Entry 5TBZ (X-ray diffraction, 7.00 A resolution (low resolution: residue-level contacts below are approximate; hydrogen-bond / salt-bridge calls are withheld)); this record covers chains C and J of the 5 polymer chains in the assembly.

# Chain C
Protein: DNA-directed RNA polymerase subunit beta
Organism: Escherichia coli O45:K1 (strain S88 / ExPEC)
Notes: EC 2.7.7.6
Reference sequence: B7MIX3 (RPOB_ECO45); residue numbers follow UniProt; this construct covers 1-1342
Chain sequence (1342 residues; numbered 1 to 1342; the number before each row is that of its first residue):
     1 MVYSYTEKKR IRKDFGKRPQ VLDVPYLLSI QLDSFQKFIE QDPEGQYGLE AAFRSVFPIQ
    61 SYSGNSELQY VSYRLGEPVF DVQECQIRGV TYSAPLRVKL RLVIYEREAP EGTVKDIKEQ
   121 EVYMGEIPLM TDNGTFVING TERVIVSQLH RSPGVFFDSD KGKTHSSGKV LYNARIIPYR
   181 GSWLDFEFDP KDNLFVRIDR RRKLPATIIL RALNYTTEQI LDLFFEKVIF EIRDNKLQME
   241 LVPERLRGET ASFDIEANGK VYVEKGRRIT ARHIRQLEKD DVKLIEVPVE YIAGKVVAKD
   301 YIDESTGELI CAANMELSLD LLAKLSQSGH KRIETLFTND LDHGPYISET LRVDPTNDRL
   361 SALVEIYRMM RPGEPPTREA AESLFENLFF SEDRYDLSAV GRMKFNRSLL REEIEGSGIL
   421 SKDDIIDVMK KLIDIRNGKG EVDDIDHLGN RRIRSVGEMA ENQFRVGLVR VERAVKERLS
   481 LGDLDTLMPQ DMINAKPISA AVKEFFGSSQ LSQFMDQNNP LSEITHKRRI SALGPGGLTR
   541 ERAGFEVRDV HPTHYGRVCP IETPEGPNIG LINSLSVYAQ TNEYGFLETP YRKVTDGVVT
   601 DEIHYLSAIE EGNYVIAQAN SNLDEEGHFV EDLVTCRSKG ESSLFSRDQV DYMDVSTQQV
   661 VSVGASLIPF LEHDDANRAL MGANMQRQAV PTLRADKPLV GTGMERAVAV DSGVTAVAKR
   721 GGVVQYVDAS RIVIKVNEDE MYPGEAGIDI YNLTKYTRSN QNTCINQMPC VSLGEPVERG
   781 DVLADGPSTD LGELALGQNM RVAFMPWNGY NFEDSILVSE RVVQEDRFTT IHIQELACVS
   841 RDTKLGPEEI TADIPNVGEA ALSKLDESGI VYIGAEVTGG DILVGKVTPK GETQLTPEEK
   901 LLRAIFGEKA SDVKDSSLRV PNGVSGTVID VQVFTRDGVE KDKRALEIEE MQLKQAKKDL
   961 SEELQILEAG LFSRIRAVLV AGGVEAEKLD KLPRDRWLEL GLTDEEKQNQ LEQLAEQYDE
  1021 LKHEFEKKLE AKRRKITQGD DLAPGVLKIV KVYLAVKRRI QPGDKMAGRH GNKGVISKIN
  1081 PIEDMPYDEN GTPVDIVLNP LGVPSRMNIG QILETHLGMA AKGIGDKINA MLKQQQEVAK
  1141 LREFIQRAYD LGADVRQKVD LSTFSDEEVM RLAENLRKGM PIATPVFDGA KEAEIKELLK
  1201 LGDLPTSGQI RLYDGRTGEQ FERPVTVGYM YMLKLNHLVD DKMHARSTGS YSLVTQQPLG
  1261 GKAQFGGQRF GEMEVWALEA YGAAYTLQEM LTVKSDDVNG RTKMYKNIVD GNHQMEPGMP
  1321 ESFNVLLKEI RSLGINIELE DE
Not modelled in the structure: 1-2, 984-1003, 1342

# Chain J
Protein: Transcription termination/antitermination protein NusG
Organism: Escherichia coli O157:H7
Reference sequence: P0AFG1 (NUSG_ECO57); numbering as in UniProt (aligned over 1-181)
Chain sequence (181 residues; each row starts with the number of its first residue):
     1 MSEAPKKRWY VVQAFSGFEG RVATSLREHI KLHNMEDLFG EVMVPTEEVV EIRGGQRRKS
    61 ERKFFPGYVL VQMVMNDASW HLVRSVPRVM GFIGGTSDRP APISDKEVDA IMNRLQQVGD
   121 KPRPKTLFEP GEMVRVNDGP FADFNGVVEE VDYEKSRLKV SVSIFGRATP VELDFSQVEK
   181 A
Not modelled in the structure: 1-7, 47-66, 118-124

# Chain C / chain J interface
Residue-residue contacts - 29 pairs, chain C then chain J:
  Arg371(C) - Glu36(J)
  Glu374(C) - Glu36(J)
  Arg470(C) - Arg8(J)
  Arg470(C) - Val74(J)
  Val471(C) - Arg8(J)
  Arg473(C) - Val74(J)
  Arg473(C) - Met75(J)
  Ala474(C) - Met75(J)
  Glu477(C) - Leu38(J)
  Glu477(C) - Met75(J)
  Glu477(C) - Asn76(J)
  Arg478(C) - Met75(J)
  Arg478(C) - Arg99(J)
  Leu481(C) - Asp77(J)
  Asp491(C) - Arg99(J)
  Met492(C) - Arg99(J)
  Asn494(C) - Arg99(J)
  Lys496(C) - Arg99(J)
  Lys496(C) - Pro102(J)
  Pro497(C) - Arg8(J)
  Glu504(C) - Trp9(J)
  Arg936(C) - Glu107(J)
  Asp937(C) - Glu107(J)
  Gly938(C) - Asn137(J)
  Gly938(C) - Asp138(J)
  Val939(C) - Asp138(J)
  Arg1034(C) - Leu115(J)
  Gln1038(C) - Ile111(J)
  Asp1041(C) - Glu107(J)
Interface residues without a listed pair, chain C (24 interface residues in all): Ala500, Pro1044
Interface residues without a listed pair, chain J (19 interface residues in all): Asp37, Thr96, Ala101, Ile103

# Overview
The interface between chain C and chain J involves 24 residues on one side and 19 on the other.
Chain C is DNA-directed RNA polymerase subunit beta (Escherichia coli O45:K1 (strain S88 / ExPEC)) and chain J
is Transcription termination/antitermination protein NusG (Escherichia coli O157:H7); the structure, E. Coli
RNA Polymerase complexed with NusG, was determined by X-ray diffraction.
